PDB entry 7M45 | X-ray diffraction, 1.89 A resolution | chains A and T of the 4 polymer chains in the assembly

[Chain A]
Molecule: DNA polymerase lambda
Source organism: Homo sapiens
Notes: EC 2.7.7.7, 4.2.99.-
Reference sequence: Q9UGP5 (DPOLL_HUMAN); numbering as in UniProt; present here: 242-464, 470-575
Amino-acid sequence (329 residues; row label = number of the first residue in the row; note: 5 numbers in that range are skipped by the numbering (no residue carries them; nothing is unmodelled there)):
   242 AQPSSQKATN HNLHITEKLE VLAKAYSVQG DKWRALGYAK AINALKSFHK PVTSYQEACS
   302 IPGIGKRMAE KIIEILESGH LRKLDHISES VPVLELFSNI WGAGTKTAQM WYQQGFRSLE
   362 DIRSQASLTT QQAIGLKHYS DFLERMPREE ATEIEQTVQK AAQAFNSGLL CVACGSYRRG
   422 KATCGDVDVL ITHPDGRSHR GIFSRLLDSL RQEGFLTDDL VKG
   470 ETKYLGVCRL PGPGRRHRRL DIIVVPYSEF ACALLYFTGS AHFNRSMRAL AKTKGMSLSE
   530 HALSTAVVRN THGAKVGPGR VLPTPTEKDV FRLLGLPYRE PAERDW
Not modelled in the structure: 242-250
Sequence notes: conflict Lys463 (Ser in Q9UGP5), Gly464 (Gln in Q9UGP5), Thr471 (Gln in Q9UGP5); engineered mutation Ala543 (Cys in Q9UGP5)
Ion coordination: Na+ site 1: Cys300, Ile302, Ile305 (shared with 1 residue of chain D); Na+ site 2: Ser339, Ile341, Ala344 (shared with 1 residue of chain P); Mg2+: Asp427, Asp429 (together with dTTP, pyrophosphate) (shared with 1 residue of chain P); Na+ site 3: Asp427, Asp429, Asp490 (together with dTTP) (shared with 2 residues of chain P)
Ligand contacts:
  - pyrophosphate / dTTP: Arg386, Gly416, Ser417, Arg420, Cys425, Gly426, Asp427, Asp429, Tyr505, Phe506, Thr507, Gly508, Ser509, Ala510, Asn513
  - s,r meso-tartaric acid (SRT): Glu330, Ser331, Val334, Tyr353, Arg358
Reported in the primary citation:
  - conformationally variable residues (side-chain flip): Asp427
  - Mg2+ coordination: Asp427

[Chain T]
Molecule: 11-nt DNA strand
Sequence (11 nucleotides; each row starts with the number of its first residue):
     1 CGGCAGTACT G

[How chain A and chain T interact]
Residue-residue contacts - 27 pairs, chain A then chain T:
  Trp274(A) - DC4(T)  stacking on the base
  Gln372(A) - DT10(T)  sugar contact
  Val462(A) - DC9(T)  phosphate contact
  Val462(A) - DT10(T)  phosphate contact
  Lys463(A) - DT10(T)  hydrogen bond to the phosphate
  Gly464(A) - DC9(T)  phosphate contact
  Glu470(A) - DC9(T)  hydrogen bond to the phosphate
  Thr471(A) - DA8(T)  hydrogen bond to the phosphate
  Thr471(A) - DC9(T)  hydrogen bond to the phosphate
  Lys472(A) - DA8(T)  sugar contact
  Lys472(A) - DC9(T)  hydrogen bond to the phosphate
  Tyr505(A) - DG6(T)  base contact
  Arg514(A) - DA5(T)  salt bridge to the phosphate
  Arg517(A) - DA5(T)  hydrogen bond to the base
  Arg517(A) - DG6(T)  hydrogen bond to the base
  Ala518(A) - DA5(T)  sugar contact
  Lys521(A) - DC4(T)  phosphate contact
  Lys521(A) - DG6(T)  phosphate contact
  Leu527(A) - DG6(T)  sugar contact
  Ser528(A) - DG6(T)  phosphate contact
  Ser528(A) - DT7(T)  sugar contact
  Glu529(A) - DG6(T)  base contact
  Glu529(A) - DT7(T)  sugar contact
  His530(A) - DT7(T)  hydrogen bond to the phosphate
  His530(A) - DA8(T)  salt bridge to the phosphate
  Arg538(A) - DG6(T)  salt bridge to the phosphate
  His541(A) - DG3(T)  sugar contact
Also at the interface, not in a pair above, chain A (25 interface residues in all): Leu277, Thr371, Leu461, Ser526, Thr540, Gly542
Also at the interface, not in a pair above, chain T (9 interface residues in all): DG11

[Summary]
25 residues of chain A face 9 of chain T across their interface, with 8 hydrogen bonds, 3 salt bridges and 1
aromatic stacking contact. Among the polar pairs are Arg517(A)-DA5(T), Arg517(A)-DG6(T) and Lys463(A)-DT10(T).
Chain A binds pyrophosphate / dTTP and s,r meso-tartaric acid. From the paper: Mg2+ coordination by Asp427(A);
conformational variability at Asp427(A).
Here chain A is DNA polymerase lambda (Homo sapiens) and chain T is an 11-nt DNA strand. Entry 7M45 (DNA
Polymerase Lambda, TTP:At Mg2+ Reaction State Ternary Complex, 120 sec) was determined by X-ray diffraction
(same publication as 7M43, 7M44, 7M46, 7M47, 7M48, 7M49 and 12 further entries).
